3PR4 - chains A and P of the 3 polymer chains in the assembly; structure by X-ray diffraction, 2.65 A resolution.

[Chain A]
Protein: DNA polymerase IV
From: Sulfolobus solfataricus
Notes: EC 2.7.7.7
Reference sequence: Q97W02 (DPO42_SULSO); residue numbers follow UniProt; this construct covers 1-341
Sequence (341 residues; row label = number of the first residue in the row):
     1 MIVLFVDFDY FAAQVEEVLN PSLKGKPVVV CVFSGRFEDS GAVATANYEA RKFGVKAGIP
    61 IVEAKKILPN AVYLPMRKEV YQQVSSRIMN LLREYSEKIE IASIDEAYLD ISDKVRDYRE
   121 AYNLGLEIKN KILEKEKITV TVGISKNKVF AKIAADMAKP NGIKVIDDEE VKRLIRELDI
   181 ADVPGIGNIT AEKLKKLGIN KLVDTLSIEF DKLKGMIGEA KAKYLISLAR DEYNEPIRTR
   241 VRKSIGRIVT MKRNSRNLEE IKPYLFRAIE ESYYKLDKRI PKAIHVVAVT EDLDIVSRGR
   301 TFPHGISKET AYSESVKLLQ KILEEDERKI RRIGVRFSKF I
Sequence notes: engineered mutation Ala12 (Tyr in Q97W02)
Ion coordination: Ca2+ site 1: Asp7, Phe8, Asp105 (together with ATP); Ca2+ site 2: Asp7, Glu106; Ca2+ site 3: Ala181, Ile186
Small-molecule neighbours: ATP (adenosine-5'-triphosphate): Asp7, Phe8, Asp9, Tyr10, Phe11, Ala12, Val43, Ala44, Thr45, Tyr48, Arg51, Ala57, Gly58, Met76, Ile104, Asp105, Lys159
Swiss-Prot annotation at these positions:
  - active site: Glu106
  - binding site (Mg(2+)): Asp7, Asp105
  - mutagenesis: Asp105 to Glu106 (Loss of function)

[Chain P]
Molecule: 13-nt DNA strand
Sequence (13 nucleotides; numbered 1 to 13; the number before each row is that of its first residue):
     1 GGGGGAAGGA CTC

[How chain A and chain P interact]
Pairs across the interface - 23 pairs, chain A then chain P:
  Asp105(A) with DC13(P), sugar contact
  Glu106(A) with DC13(P), sugar contact
  Lys152(A) with DC13(P), salt bridge to the phosphate
  Pro184(A) with DT12(P), phosphate contact
  Gly185(A) with DC11(P), phosphate contact; DT12(P), hydrogen bond to the phosphate
  Ile186(A) with DC11(P), phosphate contact; DT12(P), hydrogen bond to the phosphate
  Gly187(A) with DC11(P), hydrogen bond to the phosphate
  Asn188(A) with DC11(P), phosphate contact
  Ile189(A) with DA10(P), phosphate contact; DC11(P), hydrogen bond to the phosphate
  Thr190(A) with DA10(P), phosphate contact; DC11(P), hydrogen bond to the phosphate
  Val296(A) with DG8(P), phosphate contact
  Ser297(A) with DA7(P), sugar contact; DG8(P), hydrogen bond to the phosphate
  Arg298(A) with DA7(P), salt bridge to the phosphate; DG8(P), salt bridge to the phosphate
  Gly299(A) with DA7(P), hydrogen bond to the phosphate
  Thr301(A) with DA6(P), hydrogen bond to the phosphate
  Lys321(A) with DA7(P), phosphate contact
  Lys339(A) with DA6(P), salt bridge to the phosphate
Also at the interface, not in a pair above, chain A (22 interface residues in all): Ser103, Val183, Ala191, Ile295, Arg300
Also at the interface, not in a pair above, chain P (8 interface residues in all): DG5

[In short]
The interface between chain A and chain P involves 22 residues on one side and 8 on the other, with 8 hydrogen
bonds and 4 salt bridges. Polar pairs include Gly185(A)-DT12(P), Ile186(A)-DT12(P) and Gly187(A)-DC11(P).
Chain A binds ATP.
Chain A is DNA polymerase IV (Sulfolobus solfataricus) and chain P is a 13-nt DNA strand; the structure, Dpo4
Y12A mutant incorporating dADP opposite template dT, was determined by X-ray diffraction (same publication as
3PR5).
